Entry 2PSU (X-ray diffraction, 1.93 A resolution); this record covers chains A and B.

== Chain A (and B) ==
Protein: Protease
From: Human immunodeficiency virus 1
Notes: chain B of this document is another copy of the same molecule, construct and numbering; everything in this record applies to it too
UniProtKB: O38732 (O38732_9HIV1); residues 1-99 here = UniProt positions 1-99
Amino-acid sequence (99 residues; each row starts with the number of its first residue):
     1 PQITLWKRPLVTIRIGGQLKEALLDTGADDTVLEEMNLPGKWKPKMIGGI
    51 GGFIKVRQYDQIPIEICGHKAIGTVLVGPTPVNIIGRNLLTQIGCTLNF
Differences from the reference sequence: engineered mutation Lys-7 (Gln in O38732)
Residues lining bound ligands: MUU (N-[(1S,2R)-1-benzyl-3-{(cyclopropylmethyl)[(3-methoxyphenyl)sulfonyl]amino}-2-hydroxypropyl]-n'-methylsuccinamide): Asp-25, Gly-27, Ala-28, Asp-29, Asp-30, Ile-47, Gly-48, Gly-49, Ile-50, Pro-81, Val-82, Ile-84

== How chain A and chain B interact ==
Pairs across the interface - 99 pairs, chain A then chain B:
  Pro-1(A) / Leu-97(B)
  Pro-1(A) / Asn-98(B)
  Pro-1(A) / Phe-99(B)  hydrogen bond (backbone-backbone)
  Gln-2(A) / Thr-96(B)  hydrogen bond
  Gln-2(A) / Leu-97(B)
  Gln-2(A) / Asn-98(B)  hydrogen bond
  Ile-3(A) / Thr-96(B)
  Ile-3(A) / Leu-97(B)  hydrogen bond (backbone-backbone)
  Ile-3(A) / Phe-99(B)  hydrophobic
  Leu-5(A) / Thr-26(B)
  Leu-5(A) / Arg-87(B)  hydrogen bond (backbone-side chain)
  Leu-5(A) / Leu-90(B)  hydrophobic
  Leu-5(A) / Thr-91(B)
  Leu-5(A) / Cys-95(B)
  Trp-6(A) / Arg-87(B)  hydrogen bond (backbone-side chain)
  Trp-6(A) / Thr-91(B)
  Lys-7(A) / Arg-87(B)
  Arg-8(A) / Asp-29(B)  salt bridge
  Arg-8(A) / Arg-87(B)
  Pro-9(A) / Thr-26(B)
  Pro-9(A) / Arg-87(B)
  Leu-23(A) / Gly-27(B)
  Leu-24(A) / Thr-26(B)  hydrogen bond (backbone-side chain)
  Leu-24(A) / Gly-27(B)
  Leu-24(A) / Leu-97(B)  hydrophobic
  Asp-25(A) / Asp-25(B)
  Asp-25(A) / Thr-26(B)
  Asp-25(A) / Gly-27(B)
  Thr-26(A) / Leu-5(B)
  Thr-26(A) / Pro-9(B)
  Thr-26(A) / Leu-24(B)  hydrogen bond (side chain-backbone)
  Thr-26(A) / Asp-25(B)
  Thr-26(A) / Thr-26(B)  hydrogen bond (side chain-backbone)
  Thr-26(A) / Leu-97(B)
  Gly-27(A) / Asp-25(B)  hydrogen bond (backbone-side chain)
  Asp-29(A) / Arg-8(B)  salt bridge
  Gly-49(A) / Ile-50(B)
  Ile-50(A) / Ile-47(B)  hydrophobic
  Ile-50(A) / Gly-49(B)
  Ile-50(A) / Ile-50(B)  hydrogen bond (backbone-backbone)
  Ile-50(A) / Ile-54(B)
  Ile-50(A) / Thr-80(B)
  Gly-51(A) / Ile-50(B)  hydrogen bond (backbone-backbone)
  Gly-51(A) / Gly-51(B)
  Gly-51(A) / Gly-52(B)
  Gly-52(A) / Ile-50(B)
  Gly-52(A) / Gly-51(B)
  Ile-54(A) / Ile-50(B)  hydrophobic
  Ile-54(A) / Gly-51(B)
  Cys-67(A) / Phe-99(B)  hydrophobic
  His-69(A) / Phe-99(B)
  Thr-80(A) / Ile-50(B)
  Pro-81(A) / Gly-49(B)
  Pro-81(A) / Ile-50(B)
  Ile-84(A) / Ile-50(B)  hydrophobic
  Arg-87(A) / Leu-5(B)  hydrogen bond (side chain-backbone)
  Arg-87(A) / Trp-6(B)  hydrogen bond (side chain-backbone)
  Arg-87(A) / Lys-7(B)
  Arg-87(A) / Arg-8(B)
  Arg-87(A) / Pro-9(B)
  Leu-90(A) / Leu-5(B)  hydrophobic
  Thr-91(A) / Leu-5(B)
  Thr-91(A) / Trp-6(B)
  Ile-93(A) / Phe-99(B)
  Gly-94(A) / Asn-98(B)
  Gly-94(A) / Phe-99(B)
  Cys-95(A) / Leu-5(B)
  Cys-95(A) / Leu-97(B)  hydrophobic
  Cys-95(A) / Asn-98(B)
  Cys-95(A) / Phe-99(B)  hydrophobic
  Thr-96(A) / Gln-2(B)  hydrogen bond
  Thr-96(A) / Ile-3(B)
  Thr-96(A) / Thr-4(B)
  Thr-96(A) / Thr-96(B)
  Thr-96(A) / Leu-97(B)
  Thr-96(A) / Asn-98(B)  hydrogen bond (backbone-backbone)
  Leu-97(A) / Pro-1(B)
  Leu-97(A) / Gln-2(B)
  Leu-97(A) / Ile-3(B)  hydrogen bond (backbone-backbone)
  Leu-97(A) / Pro-9(B)  hydrophobic
  Leu-97(A) / Leu-24(B)  hydrophobic
  Leu-97(A) / Thr-26(B)
  Leu-97(A) / Cys-95(B)  hydrophobic
  Leu-97(A) / Thr-96(B)
  Leu-97(A) / Leu-97(B)  hydrophobic
  Asn-98(A) / Pro-1(B)
  Asn-98(A) / Gln-2(B)  hydrogen bond
  Asn-98(A) / Gly-94(B)
  Asn-98(A) / Cys-95(B)
  Asn-98(A) / Thr-96(B)  hydrogen bond (backbone-backbone)
  Asn-98(A) / Asn-98(B)  hydrogen bond
  Phe-99(A) / Pro-1(B)  hydrogen bond (backbone-backbone)
  Phe-99(A) / Ile-3(B)  hydrophobic
  Phe-99(A) / Leu-24(B)  hydrophobic
  Phe-99(A) / Cys-67(B)  hydrophobic
  Phe-99(A) / His-69(B)
  Phe-99(A) / Ile-93(B)
  Phe-99(A) / Gly-94(B)
  Phe-99(A) / Cys-95(B)  hydrophobic
Also at the interface, not in a pair above, chain A (40 interface residues in all): Thr-4, Val-32, Ile-47, Gly-48, Phe-53, Ile-66
Also at the interface, not in a pair above, chain B (39 interface residues in all): Leu-23, Val-32, Gly-48, Phe-53, Pro-81, Ile-84

== Overview ==
40 residues of chain A and 39 residues of chain B are in contact, with 21 hydrogen bonds and 2 salt bridges.
Polar pairs include Arg-8(A)/Asp-29(B), Gln-2(A)/Thr-96(B) and Gln-2(A)/Asn-98(B). Bound to chain A: compound
MUU.
Both chains are Protease (Human immunodeficiency virus 1). Entry 2PSU (Crystal Structure of wild type HIV-1
protease in complex with CARB-AD37) was determined by X-ray diffraction (same publication as 2PSV).
